PDB entry 7ZMK | X-ray diffraction, 3.40 A resolution | chains A and L of the 24 polymer chains in the assembly

Chain A (and L):
Protein: Microfibril-associated glycoprotein 4
Organism: Homo sapiens
Notes: chain L of this document is another copy of the same molecule, construct and numbering; everything in this record applies to it too
UniProt: P55083 (MFAP4_HUMAN); residues -20 to 234 here correspond to UniProt positions 1-255 (UniProt number = residue number + 21)
Sequence (255 residues; each row starts with the number of its first residue; numbers below 1 keep their minus sign (Met-20 is residue -20)):
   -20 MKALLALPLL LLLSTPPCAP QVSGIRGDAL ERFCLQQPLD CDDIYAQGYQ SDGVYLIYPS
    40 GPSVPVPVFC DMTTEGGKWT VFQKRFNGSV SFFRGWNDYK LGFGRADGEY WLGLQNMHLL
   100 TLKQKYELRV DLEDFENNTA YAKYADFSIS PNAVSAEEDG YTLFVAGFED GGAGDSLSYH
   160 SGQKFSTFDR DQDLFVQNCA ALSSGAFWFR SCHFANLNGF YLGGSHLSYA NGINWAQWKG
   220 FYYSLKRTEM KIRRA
Unresolved in the structure: -20 to 13
Residues lining bound ligands: Ca2+ (CA): Asp170, Asp172, Phe174, Val175, Gln176, Asn177
Curated features (UniProtKB/Swiss-Prot):
  - motif: Arg5 to Asp7 (Cell attachment site)
  - glycosylation (N-linked (GlcNAc...) asparagine): Asn66, Asn116

Interface between chain A and chain L:
Pairs across the interface (18):
  Phe72(A) - Phe72(L)  hydrophobic
  Phe72(A) - Phe167(L)  hydrophobic
  Phe167(A) - Phe167(L)  hydrophobic
  Ala180(A) - Ser70(L)  hydrogen bond (backbone-side chain)
  Leu181(A) - Ser68(L)
  Ser183(A) - Phe72(L)
  Ser183(A) - Phe199(L)
  Phe199(A) - Ala180(L)
  Phe199(A) - Leu181(L)
  Phe199(A) - Ser183(L)
  Leu201(A) - Asn210(L)
  Leu206(A) - Leu201(L)
  Leu206(A) - Gly202(L)
  Leu206(A) - Ser204(L)
  Ser207(A) - Phe199(L)
  Ser207(A) - Tyr200(L)
  Ser207(A) - Leu201(L)
  Asn210(A) - Phe199(L)
Interface residues without a listed pair, chain A (11 interface residues in all): His205
Interface residues without a listed pair, chain L (14 interface residues in all): Ser207

Summary:
11 residues of chain A face 14 of chain L across their interface, with 1 hydrogen bond. The hydrogen-bonded
pair is Ala180(A)-Ser70(L). Ligands of chain A: Ca2+.
Both chains are Microfibril-associated glycoprotein 4 (Homo sapiens). Entry 7ZMK (Structure of human MFAP4 in
complex with the Fab fragment of the AS0326 monoclonal antibody) was determined by X-ray diffraction.
